4K9E - chains L and C of the 3 polymer chains in the assembly; structure by X-ray diffraction, 2.70 A resolution.

== Chain L ==
Molecule: light chain
Organism: Mus musculus
Chain sequence (228 residues; row label = number of the first residue in the row):
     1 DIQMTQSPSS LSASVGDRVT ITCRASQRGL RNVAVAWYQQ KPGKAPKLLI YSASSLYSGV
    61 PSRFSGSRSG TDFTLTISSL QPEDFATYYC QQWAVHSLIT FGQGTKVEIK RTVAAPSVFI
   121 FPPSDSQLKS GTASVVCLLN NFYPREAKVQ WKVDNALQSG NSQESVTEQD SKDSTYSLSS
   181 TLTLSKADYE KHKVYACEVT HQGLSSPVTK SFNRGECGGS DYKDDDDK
Not modelled in the structure: 1, 217-221, 228
Disulfides: C23-C90, C137-C197

== Chain C ==
Molecule: Mast/stem cell growth factor receptor Kit
Organism: Homo sapiens
Notes: EC 2.7.10.1
UniProt: P10721 (KIT_HUMAN); numbering as in UniProt (aligned over 308-518)
Chain sequence (214 residues; row label = number of the first residue in the row):
   305 GAMVDKGFIN IFPMINTTVF VNDGENVDLI VEYEAFPKPE HQQWIYMNRT FTDKWEDYPK
   365 SENESNIRYV SELHLTRLKG TEGGTYTFLV SNSDVNAAIA FNVYVNTKPE ILTYDRLVNG
   425 MLQCVAAGFP EPTIDWYFCP GTEQRCSASV LPVDVQTLNS SGPPFGKLVV QSSIDSSAFK
   485 HNGTVECKAY NDVGKTSAYF NFAFKGNNKE QIHP
Not modelled in the structure: 305-310, 445-447, 466-468, 510-518
Sequence notes: expression tag (305-307)
UniProt features mapped onto this chain:
  - glycosylation (N-linked (GlcNAc...) asparagine): N320, N352, N367, N463, N486
  - natural variant: S451 (S451C: In MASTC; uncertain significance)
  - mutagenesis: R381 (R381A: Reduces autophosphorylation in response to KITLG/SCF), E386 (E386A: Reduces autophosphorylation in response to KITLG/SCF)
Disulfides: C428-C491, C443-C450
Covalent attachments: N-acetylglucosamine (NAG) linked to N320

== How chain L and chain C interact ==
Residue-residue contacts (12):
  R31(L) with P363(C), hydrogen bond (side chain-backbone); K364(C); S365(C); E366(C), salt bridge
  N32(L) with E360(C), hydrogen bond; Y362(C)
  Y51(L) with N330(C), hydrogen bond
  L56(L) with R381(C)
  W93(L) with Y362(C); E376(C)
  V95(L) with Y362(C), hydrophobic; P363(C)
Interface residues without a listed pair, chain C (10 interface residues in all): T380
Interface features reported in the paper:
  - specific contacts: R31(L)-P363(C) (backbone contact), N32(L)-E360(C) (hydrogen bond)
  - epitope / paratope residues, chain L: R31(L), N32(L)
  - epitope / paratope residues, chain C: E360(C), P363(C)

== Summary ==
Chain L and chain C form an interface of 6 and 10 residues respectively, with 3 hydrogen bonds and 1 salt
bridge. Among the polar pairs are R31(L)-E366(C), R31(L)-P363(C) and N32(L)-E360(C). The authors report a
backbone contact between R31(L) and P363(C); a hydrogen bond between N32(L) and E360(C). From the paper:
epitope/paratope residues R31(L), N32(L) and E360(C) among others.
Here chain L is light chain (Mus musculus) and chain C is Mast/stem cell growth factor receptor Kit (Homo
sapiens). Entry 4K9E (Crystal structure of KIT D4D5 fragment in complex with anti-Kit antibodies Fab79D) was
determined by X-ray diffraction, deposited together with 4K94.
